8OOR - chains D and G of the 10 polymer chains in the assembly; structure by electron microscopy, 2.87 A resolution.

== Chain D ==
Name: RuvB-like protein 2
Organism: Thermochaetoides thermophila
Notes: EC 3.6.4.12
UniProt: G0RYC2 (G0RYC2_CHATD); residue numbers follow UniProt; this construct covers 1-488
Sequence (488 residues; numbered 1 to 488; the number before each row is that of its first residue):
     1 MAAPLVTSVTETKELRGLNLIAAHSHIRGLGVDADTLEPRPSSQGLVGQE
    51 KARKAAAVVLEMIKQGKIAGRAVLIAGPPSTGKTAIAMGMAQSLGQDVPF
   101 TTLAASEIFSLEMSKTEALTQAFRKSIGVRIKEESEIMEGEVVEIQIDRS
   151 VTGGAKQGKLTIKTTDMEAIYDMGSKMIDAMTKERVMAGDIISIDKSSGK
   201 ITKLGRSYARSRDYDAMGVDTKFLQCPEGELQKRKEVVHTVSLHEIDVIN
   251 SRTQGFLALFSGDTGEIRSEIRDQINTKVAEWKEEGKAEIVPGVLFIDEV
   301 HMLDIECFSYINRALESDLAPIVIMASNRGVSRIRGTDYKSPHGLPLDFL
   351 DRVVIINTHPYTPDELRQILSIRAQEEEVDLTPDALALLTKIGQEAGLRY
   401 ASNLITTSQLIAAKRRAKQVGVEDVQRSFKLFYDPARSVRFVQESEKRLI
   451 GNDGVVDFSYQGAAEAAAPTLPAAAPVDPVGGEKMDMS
Disordered / not traced: 1-19, 461-488
Small-molecule neighbours:
  - ADP (adenosine-5'-diphosphate), molecule 1: Ala-23, His-24, His-26, Ile-27, Gly-45, Leu-46, Val-47, Gln-49, Pro-79, Ser-80, Thr-81, Gly-82, Lys-83, Thr-84, Ala-85, Asn-328, Tyr-361, Ile-369, Leu-398, Arg-399
  - ADP, molecule 2: Arg-313, Glu-316, Arg-352

== Chain G ==
Name: Chromatin-remodeling ATPase Ino80
Organism: Thermochaetoides thermophila
Sequence (1134 residues; numbered 718 to 1851; the number before each row is that of its first residue):
   718 LELKFQSKGYNQIYDQIWRDLARKDVSKVFRLATDSYATKASNLKKTAIL
   768 ASKEAKRWQLRTNKGTKDLQARAKRVMRDMMGFWKRNEREERDLRKAAER
   818 LELENARKEEADREAARQRRKLNFLISQTELYSHFISKKIKTHEVERSTD
   868 HPDVATDEKDKIPEPTLNINVPEPTGPIAPKVTDFNSLDFDNEDESALQA
   918 AAMANAQNAIAEAQKKAREFNKDETKLDEDGEMNFQHPELTEFEVAQPKL
   968 LNCQLKEYQLKGLNWLVNLYEQGINGILADEMGLGKTVQSISVMAYLAER
  1018 YDIWGPFLVVAPASTLHNWQQEVSKFVPDFKVLPYWGTAADRKVLRKFWD
  1068 RKHTTYKKDSPFHVMITSYQLVVSDVAYFQKMKWQYMILDEAQAIKSSQS
  1118 SRWKCLLGFHCRNRLLLTGTPIQNNMQELWALLHFIMPSLFDSHDEFSEW
  1168 FSKDIESHAQSNTKLNEDQLKRLHMILKPFMLRRVKKHVQKELGDKIEID
  1218 VFCELSYRQRAMYQSLRNQISIMDLIEKATVGDNEDSATLMNLVMQFRKV
  1268 CNHPDLFERADTSSPFFCGHFAETGSFLREGTNVALGYSTRSLVEYRLPR
  1318 LIWCDGGRLDKPGPGNLVAGFRSKYLNHMMNIWTPENIRSSLEGIENFTW
  1368 LRFVDTSLQEAYRASHTDVFARAVDLASKQNRLGHMQIVYDEPEDKKWTP
  1418 VHALFQICERENPKAVAEITTEGVLRDLMNIARVKYRELGLCRLEKAARP
  1468 RASAPPIEVVCDSRSAVIERENIMFHPAMRKALFGPTPSEIKEASFGPRP
  1518 VTLYPPRALLPAPDHDKQRFTNITVPSMARFVTDSGKLAKLDELLRELKE
  1568 GGHRVLLYFQMTRMIDLMEEYLTYRNYKYCRLDGSTKLEDRRDTVADFQT
  1618 RPEIFIFLLSTRAGGLGINLTTADTVIFYDSDWNPTIDSQAMDRAHRLGQ
  1668 TKQVTVYRLITRGTIEERIRKRALQKEEVQRVVITGTGSVDFSGRRPPEN
  1718 RNRDIAMWLADDEQAEMIERREKELIESGEYDKIMQQRRKGGKRKRGAAN
  1768 GDTVPSLEDMYHEGEGHFDDNKGSGAATPVDADSLGRGGKRKKAGGSKKA
  1818 KTTKQRLAIADGEIDIDYKDDDDKGTDYKDDDDK
Disordered / not traced: 718-1220, 1242-1255, 1597-1851

== Chain D / chain G interface ==
Pairs across the interface (48; chain D residue first):
  Glu-133(D) with Arg-1460(G), salt bridge
  Val-151(D) with Ser-1512(G)
  Thr-152(D) with Ile-1508(G); Ala-1511(G); Ser-1512(G)
  Ser-197(D) with Arg-1460(G)
  Ser-198(D) with Arg-1460(G)
  Lys-200(D) with Val-1451(G)
  His-239(D) with Glu-1455(G), hydrogen bond (side chain-backbone); Leu-1456(G)
  Thr-240(D) with Leu-1456(G)
  Val-241(D) with Leu-1458(G), hydrophobic
  Glu-245(D) with Leu-1456(G)
  Ile-246(D) with Ala-1464(G), hydrophobic
  Ile-249(D) with Tyr-1453(G), hydrophobic; Leu-1458(G); Lys-1463(G)
  Asn-250(D) with Lys-1463(G); Ala-1464(G), hydrogen bond (side chain-backbone); Ala-1465(G), hydrogen bond (side chain-backbone)
  Arg-252(D) with Lys-1463(G)
  Gln-254(D) with Pro-1528(G); Ala-1529(G), hydrogen bond (side chain-backbone); Pro-1530(G); Asp-1531(G), hydrogen bond (side chain-backbone)
  Gly-255(D) with Asp-1531(G), hydrogen bond (backbone-side chain)
  Phe-256(D) with Tyr-1453(G); Asp-1531(G), hydrogen bond (backbone-side chain)
  Leu-259(D) with Leu-1458(G), hydrophobic
  Phe-260(D) with Ala-1449(G); Lys-1452(G)
  Gln-274(D) with Ala-1464(G); Ala-1465(G); Arg-1466(G), hydrogen bond (side chain-backbone); Arg-1468(G)
  Lys-278(D) with Glu-1462(G), salt bridge; Ala-1464(G); Arg-1547(G)
  Glu-281(D) with Tyr-1224(G)
  Trp-282(D) with Leu-1461(G), hydrophobic; Glu-1462(G), hydrogen bond; Ala-1464(G), hydrophobic
  Glu-284(D) with Leu-1222(G); Ser-1223(G); Tyr-1224(G), hydrogen bond (side chain-backbone); Arg-1227(G), salt bridge
  Glu-285(D) with Tyr-1224(G), hydrogen bond; Thr-1550(G)
Interface residues without a listed pair, chain D (32 interface residues in all): Ile-131, Ser-150, Lys-176, Thr-253, Ile-271, Ile-275, Lys-287
Interface residues without a listed pair, chain G (33 interface residues in all): Arg-1454, His-1532, Asp-1533, Arg-1536, Phe-1537

== Overview ==
Chain D and chain G form an interface of 32 and 33 residues respectively, with 11 hydrogen bonds and 3 salt
bridges. Polar pairs include Glu-133(D)/Arg-1460(G), Lys-278(D)/Glu-1462(G) and Glu-284(D)/Arg-1227(G).
Ligands of chain D: ADP.
Chain D is RuvB-like protein 2 and chain G is Chromatin-remodeling ATPase Ino80, both from Thermochaetoides
thermophila; the structure, CryoEM Structure INO80core Hexasome complex Rvb core refinement state2, was
determined by electron microscopy together with 8OO7, 8OO9, 8OOA, 8OOC, 8OOF, 8OOP, 8OOS and 8OOT from the
same study.
